Entry 3KT1 (X-ray diffraction, 2.50 A resolution); this record covers chain A.

== Chain A ==
Name: PKHD-type hydroxylase TPA1
Source organism: Saccharomyces cerevisiae
Notes: EC 1.14.11.-; fragment: N-terminal truncated form (residues 21-644)
UniProt: P40032 (TPA1_YEAST); residues 21-644 here = UniProt positions 21-644
Chain sequence (633 residues; row label = number of the first residue in the row):
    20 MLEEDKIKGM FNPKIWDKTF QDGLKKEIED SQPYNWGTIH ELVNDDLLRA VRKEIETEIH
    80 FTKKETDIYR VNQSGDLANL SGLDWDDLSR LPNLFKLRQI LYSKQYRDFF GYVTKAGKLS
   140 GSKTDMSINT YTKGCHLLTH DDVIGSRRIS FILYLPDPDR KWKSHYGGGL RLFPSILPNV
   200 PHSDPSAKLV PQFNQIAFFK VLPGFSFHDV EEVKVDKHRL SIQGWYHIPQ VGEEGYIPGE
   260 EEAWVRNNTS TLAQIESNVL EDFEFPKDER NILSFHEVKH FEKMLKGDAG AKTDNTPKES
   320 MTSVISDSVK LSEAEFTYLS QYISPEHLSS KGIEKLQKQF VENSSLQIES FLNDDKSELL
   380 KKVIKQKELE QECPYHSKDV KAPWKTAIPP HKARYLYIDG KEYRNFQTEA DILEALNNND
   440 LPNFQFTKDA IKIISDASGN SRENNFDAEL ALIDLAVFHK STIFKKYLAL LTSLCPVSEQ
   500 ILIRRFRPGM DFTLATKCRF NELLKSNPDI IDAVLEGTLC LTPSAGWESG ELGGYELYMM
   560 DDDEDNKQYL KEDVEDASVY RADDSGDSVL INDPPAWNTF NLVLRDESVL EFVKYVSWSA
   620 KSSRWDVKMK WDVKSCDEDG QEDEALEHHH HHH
Not modelled in the structure: 20-23, 269-276, 306-327, 561-585, 636-652
Sequence notes: expression tag (20, 645-652)
Cystine bridges: C494-C635
Bound ions: Fe ion: H159, D161, H227
Curated features (UniProtKB/Swiss-Prot):
  - binding site (Fe cation): H159, D161, H227
  - binding site (2-oxoglutarate): Y173, R238
  - modified residue: S607 (Phosphoserine)
  - mutagenesis: H159 to D161 (Loss of function), H159 (H159A: Loss of function)
What the authors report for this chain:
  - Fe ion coordination: H159, D161, H227
  - contacts within the chain: D86-L513 (backbone contact), K83-Y88 (hydrogen bond), Y88-Q92 (hydrogen bond), R89-E550 (backbone contact), T85-K613 (backbone contact), D86-K613 (backbone contact), Y88-K613 (backbone contact), H155-K613 (hydrogen bond)

== Summary ==
H159, D161 and H227 form the Fe ion site. Curated annotation (UniProt) lists 3 Fe cation-binding residues,
residues binding 2-oxoglutarate Y173 and R238 and 3 mutagenesis sites. The paper reports Fe ion coordination
by H159, D161 and H227; contacts within the chain involving D86, L513 and Y88 among others.
Chain A is PKHD-type hydroxylase TPA1 (Saccharomyces cerevisiae); the structure, Crystal structure of Tpa1
from Saccharomyces cerevisiae, a component of the messenger ribonucleoprotein complex, was determined by X-ray
diffraction (same publication as 3KT4 and 3KT7).
